Entry 6ZTC (X-ray diffraction, 1.84 A resolution); this record covers chains A and B.

# Chain A (and B)
Name: Hematopoietic prostaglandin D synthase
From: Homo sapiens
Notes: EC 5.3.99.2, 2.5.1.18; chain B of this document is another copy of the same molecule, construct and numbering; everything in this record applies to it too
UniProt: O60760 (HPGDS_HUMAN); residues 1-199 here = UniProt positions 1-199
Sequence (200 residues; row label = number of the first residue in the row; numbering starts at 0):
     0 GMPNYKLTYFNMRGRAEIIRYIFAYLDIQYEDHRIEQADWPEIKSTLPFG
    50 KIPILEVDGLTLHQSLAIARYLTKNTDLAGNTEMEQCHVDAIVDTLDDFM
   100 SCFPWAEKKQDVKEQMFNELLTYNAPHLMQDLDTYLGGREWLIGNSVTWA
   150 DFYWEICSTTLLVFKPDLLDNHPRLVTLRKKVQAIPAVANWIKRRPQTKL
Disordered / not traced: 0 (chain B: fully traced)
Differences from the reference sequence: expression tag (0)
Residues lining bound ligands:
  - glutathione (GSH): Tyr-8, Phe-9, Arg-14, Trp-39, Lys-43, Gly-49, Lys-50, Ile-51, Pro-52, Gln-63, Ser-64
  - QPN (1-[1-(3-fluorophenyl)-6,7-dihydro-4H-pyrazolo[4,3-c]pyridin-5-yl]propan-1-one): Tyr-8, Phe-9, Met-11, Gly-13, Arg-14, Asp-96, Met-99, Ser-100, Trp-104, Tyr-152, Thr-159, Leu-199
Swiss-Prot annotation at these positions:
  - binding site (glutathione): Tyr-8, Arg-14, Trp-39, Gly-49 to Ile-51, Gln-63, Ser-64
  - mutagenesis: Asp-93 (D93N: Loss of activation by calcium or magnesium ions), Asp-96 (D96N: Increases PGD2 synthesis. Loss of activation by calcium or magnesium ions), Asp-97 (D97N: Reduces PGD2 synthesis by 99%. Loss of activation by calcium or magnesium ions)

# Interface between chain A and chain B
Contacting residue pairs (55; chain A residue first):
  Pro-47(A) with Asp-130(B)
  Phe-48(A) with Ile-91(B), hydrophobic; Thr-94(B); Asp-130(B); Leu-131(B), hydrophobic; Tyr-134(B), hydrophobic
  Leu-59(A) with Met-83(B), hydrophobic
  Thr-60(A) with His-87(B)
  Leu-61(A) with Met-83(B), hydrophobic; Cys-86(B), hydrophobic; His-87(B)
  His-62(A) with Ala-90(B); Thr-94(B)
  Gln-63(A) with Ala-90(B); Asp-93(B); Thr-94(B), hydrogen bond; Asp-97(B), hydrogen bond
  Ala-66(A) with Cys-86(B); Asp-89(B); Ala-90(B)
  Arg-69(A) with Arg-69(B); Asp-89(B), salt bridge
  Tyr-70(A) with Glu-82(B); Met-83(B); Cys-86(B), hydrophobic
  Lys-73(A) with Glu-82(B); Gln-85(B)
  Asn-74(A) with Glu-82(B), hydrogen bond
  Glu-82(A) with Tyr-70(B); Asn-74(B), hydrogen bond
  Met-83(A) with Val-56(B), hydrophobic; Leu-61(B), hydrophobic; Tyr-70(B)
  Gln-85(A) with Lys-73(B), hydrogen bond
  Cys-86(A) with Leu-61(B), hydrophobic; Ala-66(B); Tyr-70(B), hydrophobic
  His-87(A) with Thr-60(B); Leu-61(B)
  Asp-89(A) with Ala-66(B); Arg-69(B), salt bridge
  Ala-90(A) with His-62(B); Gln-63(B); Ala-66(B)
  Ile-91(A) with Phe-48(B), hydrophobic
  Asp-93(A) with Gln-63(B); Leu-65(B)
  Thr-94(A) with Phe-48(B); His-62(B); Gln-63(B), hydrogen bond
  Asp-97(A) with Gln-63(B), hydrogen bond
  Asp-130(A) with Pro-47(B); Phe-48(B)
  Leu-131(A) with Phe-48(B), hydrophobic
  Tyr-134(A) with Phe-48(B), hydrophobic
Interface residues without a listed pair, chain A (28 interface residues in all): Leu-65, Ile-67
Interface residues without a listed pair, chain B (29 interface residues in all): Leu-59, Ile-67

# Overview
The interface between chain A and chain B involves 28 residues on one side and 29 on the other, with 7
hydrogen bonds and 2 salt bridges. Polar contacts include Arg-69(A)/Asp-89(B), Gln-63(A)/Thr-94(B) and
Gln-63(A)/Asp-97(B). Bound to chain A: glutathione and compound QPN.
Both chains are Hematopoietic prostaglandin D synthase (Homo sapiens). Entry 6ZTC (Crystal structure of
prostaglandin D2 synthase in complex with fragment 1A at 1.84A resolution) was determined by X-ray diffraction
together with 7JR6 and 7JR8 from the same study.
